Entry 6CBD (X-ray diffraction, 2.20 A resolution); this record covers chains A and B of the 3 polymer chains in the assembly.

== Chain A ==
Name: Protein argonaute-2
Organism: Homo sapiens
Notes: EC 3.1.26.-
UniProt: Q9UKV8 (AGO2_HUMAN); residues 1-859 here = UniProt positions 1-859
Sequence (859 residues; numbered 1 to 859; the number before each row is that of its first residue):
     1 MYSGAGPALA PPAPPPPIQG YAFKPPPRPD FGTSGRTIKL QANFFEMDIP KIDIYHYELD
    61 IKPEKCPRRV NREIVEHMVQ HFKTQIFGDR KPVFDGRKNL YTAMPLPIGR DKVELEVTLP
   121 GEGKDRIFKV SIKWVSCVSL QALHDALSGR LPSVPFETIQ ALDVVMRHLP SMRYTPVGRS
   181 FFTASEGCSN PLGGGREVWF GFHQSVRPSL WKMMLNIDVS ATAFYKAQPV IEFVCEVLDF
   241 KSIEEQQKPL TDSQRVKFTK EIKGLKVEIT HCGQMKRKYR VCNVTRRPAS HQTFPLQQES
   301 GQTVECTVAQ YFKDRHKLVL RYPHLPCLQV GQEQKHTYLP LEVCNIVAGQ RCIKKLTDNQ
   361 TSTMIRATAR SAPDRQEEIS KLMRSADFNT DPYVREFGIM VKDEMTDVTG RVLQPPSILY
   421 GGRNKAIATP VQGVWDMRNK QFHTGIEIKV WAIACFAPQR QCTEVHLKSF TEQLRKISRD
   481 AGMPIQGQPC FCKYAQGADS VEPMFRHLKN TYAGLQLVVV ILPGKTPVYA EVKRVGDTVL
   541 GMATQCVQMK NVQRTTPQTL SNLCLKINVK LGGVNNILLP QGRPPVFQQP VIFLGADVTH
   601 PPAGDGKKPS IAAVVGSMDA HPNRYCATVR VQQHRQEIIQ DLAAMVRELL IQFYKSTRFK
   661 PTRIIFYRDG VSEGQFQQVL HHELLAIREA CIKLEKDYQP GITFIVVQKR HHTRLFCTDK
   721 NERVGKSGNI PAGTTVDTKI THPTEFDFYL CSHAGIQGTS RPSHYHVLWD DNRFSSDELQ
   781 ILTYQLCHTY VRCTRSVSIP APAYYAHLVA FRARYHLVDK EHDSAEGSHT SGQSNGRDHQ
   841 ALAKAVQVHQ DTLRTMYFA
Not modelled in the structure: 1-21, 86, 89-90, 109-110, 121-126, 244, 246-247, 270-277, 297-305, 331-336, 822-835
Sequence notes: engineered mutation Asp387 (Ser in Q9UKV8)
Ion coordination: Mg2+: Asp597, Val598
Ligand contacts:
  - tryptophan (TRP), molecule 1: Phe587, Gln588, Gln589, Pro590, Val591, Asp619, Ala620, Phe653, Thr657, Phe659
  - tryptophan (TRP), molecule 2: Leu650, Ile651, Tyr654, Lys660, Pro661, Leu694, Glu695, Tyr698
  - tryptophan (TRP), molecule 3: Arg688, Cys691, Ile692, Tyr698, Gln699, Pro700, Ile702, Asp771
Curated features (UniProtKB/Swiss-Prot):
  - region: Tyr311 to His316 (Interaction with guide RNA), Phe587 to Pro590 (Interaction with GW182 family members), Leu650 to Lys660 (Interaction with GW182 family members), Lys709, Arg710 (Interaction with guide RNA), His753 to Arg761 (Interaction with guide RNA), Tyr790 to Arg812 (Interaction with guide RNA)
  - binding site (a divalent metal cation): Asp597, Asp669, His807
  - modified residue: Tyr2 (3'-nitrotyrosine), Pro700 (4-hydroxyproline), Ser824 (Phosphoserine), Ser828 (Phosphoserine), Ser831 (Phosphoserine), Ser834 (Phosphoserine)
  - natural variant: Leu192 (L192P: In LESKRES), Gly201 (G201C: In LESKRES; G201V: In LESKRES), His203 (H203Q: In LESKRES), Thr357 (T357M: In LESKRES), Met364 (M364T: In LESKRES), Ala367 (A367P: In LESKRES), Gly573 (G573S: In LESKRES), Gly733 (G733R: In LESKRES), Cys751 (C751Y: In LESKRES), Ser760 (S760R: In LESKRES)
  - mutagenesis: Leu140 (L140W: No effect), Phe470 (F470V: No effect on miRNA-binding or target mRNA cleavage. Abrogates binding to the 7-methylguanosine cap of mRNA and prevents inhibition of translation. Abolishes interaction with TNRC6C ...), Phe505 (F505V: No effect on miRNA-binding or target mRNA cleavage. Abrogates binding to the 7-methylguanosine cap of mRNA and prevents inhibition of translation and abolishes interaction with TNRC6C ...), Lys533 (K533A: Impairs RNA cleavage), Gln545 (Q545A: Impairs RNA cleavage), Lys570 (K570A: Impairs RNA cleavage), Asp597 (D597A: Abrogates RNA cleavage but does not affect binding to siRNA or translational repression), Gln633 (Q633A: No effect; Q633R: Abrogates RNA cleavage. Binds siRNA), His634 (H634P/A: Abrogates RNA cleavage. Binds siRNA), Asp669 (D669A: Abrogates RNA cleavage but does not affect binding to siRNA), Glu673 (E673A: Impairs RNA cleavage; E673G: No effect on RNA cleavage), Phe676 (F676A/I/M/R/Y: Impairs RNA cleavage; F676V: Abrogates RNA cleavage), 6 further mutagenesis entries in UniProt
Reported in the primary citation:
  - binding site for tryptophan: Pro590, Lys660, Arg688

== Chain B ==
Molecule: Guide RNA
Sequence (21 nucleotides; row label = number of the first residue in the row):
     1 UUCACAUUGC CCAAGUCUCU U
Not modelled in the structure: 19-20
Ion coordination: Mg2+ near A13 (its only coordinating residue here)

== Interface between chain A and chain B ==
Contacting residue pairs (90; chain A residue first):
  Lys65(A) with U16(B), hydrogen bond to the sugar; C17(B), sugar contact
  Cys66(A) with C17(B), base contact
  Pro67(A) with U16(B), phosphate contact; C17(B), base contact
  Arg68(A) with A14(B), salt bridge to the phosphate; G15(B), salt bridge to the phosphate
  Val70(A) with C17(B), base contact
  Arg97(A) with A14(B), salt bridge to the phosphate
  Val177(A) with A14(B), sugar contact
  Gly178(A) with A13(B), base contact; A14(B), hydrogen bond to the sugar
  Arg179(A) with C12(B), hydrogen bond to the base; A13(B), sugar contact
  Arg280(A) with C17(B), salt bridge to the phosphate
  Phe294(A) with U21(B), base contact
  Tyr311(A) with U21(B), phosphate contact
  Phe312(A) with U21(B), phosphate contact
  Thr337(A) with U21(B), sugar contact
  Tyr338(A) with U21(B), hydrogen bond to the sugar
  Ile365(A) with U7(B), base contact
  Thr368(A) with U7(B), hydrogen bond to the sugar
  Leu522(A) with U1(B), base contact
  Gly524(A) with U1(B), hydrogen bond to the base
  Lys525(A) with U1(B), base contact
  Thr526(A) with U1(B), hydrogen bond to the base
  Tyr529(A) with U1(B), hydrogen bond to the phosphate
  Lys533(A) with U1(B), salt bridge to the phosphate
  Thr544(A) with U1(B), phosphate contact
  Gln545(A) with U1(B), hydrogen bond to the phosphate
  Cys546(A) with U1(B), hydrogen bond to the phosphate
  Val547(A) with U1(B), phosphate contact; U2(B), phosphate contact
  Gln548(A) with U1(B), hydrogen bond to the sugar; U2(B), hydrogen bond to the phosphate
  Asn551(A) with U2(B), hydrogen bond to the phosphate
  Thr559(A) with U2(B), base contact
  Asn562(A) with U2(B), hydrogen bond to the base; C3(B), sugar contact
  Leu563(A) with U2(B), sugar contact
  Lys566(A) with U1(B), salt bridge to the phosphate; U2(B), phosphate contact; C3(B), salt bridge to the phosphate
  Lys570(A) with U1(B), salt bridge to the phosphate
  Val598(A) with C10(B), base contact
  Thr599(A) with C10(B), base contact
  His600(A) with C10(B), hydrogen bond to the base; C11(B), hydrogen bond to the sugar
  Pro601(A) with C10(B), sugar contact
  Pro602(A) with G9(B), sugar contact
  Ala603(A) with G9(B), hydrogen bond to the sugar; C10(B), phosphate contact
  Arg635(A) with C10(B), sugar contact; C11(B), salt bridge to the phosphate
  Glu637(A) with C11(B), sugar contact
  Gly670(A) with C11(B), base contact
  Ser672(A) with C11(B), hydrogen bond to the base; C12(B), hydrogen bond to the base
  Gly674(A) with C12(B), sugar contact
  Gln675(A) with C11(B), hydrogen bond to the sugar; C12(B), sugar contact
  Lys709(A) with A6(B), salt bridge to the phosphate
  Arg710(A) with U8(B), hydrogen bond to the base; G9(B), hydrogen bond to the base; C10(B), base contact
  Arg714(A) with U7(B), salt bridge to the phosphate
  His753(A) with C5(B), hydrogen bond to the phosphate; A6(B), salt bridge to the phosphate
  Ala754(A) with C5(B), sugar contact
  Ile756(A) with A4(B), base contact; C5(B), hydrogen bond to the sugar
  Gln757(A) with C5(B), hydrogen bond to the sugar; A6(B), sugar contact
  Thr759(A) with A6(B), sugar contact
  Ser760(A) with A6(B), phosphate contact
  Arg761(A) with A6(B), hydrogen bond to the phosphate; U7(B), salt bridge to the phosphate; U8(B), salt bridge to the phosphate
  Tyr790(A) with A4(B), hydrogen bond to the phosphate
  Arg792(A) with C3(B), salt bridge to the phosphate; A4(B), salt bridge to the phosphate
  Cys793(A) with C3(B), sugar contact; A4(B), sugar contact
  Arg795(A) with A4(B), hydrogen bond to the sugar
  Val797(A) with A4(B), phosphate contact; C5(B), phosphate contact
  Ser798(A) with C5(B), hydrogen bond to the phosphate
  Tyr804(A) with A4(B), hydrogen bond to the phosphate; C5(B), hydrogen bond to the phosphate
  Arg812(A) with U1(B), salt bridge to the phosphate
Interface residues without a listed pair, chain A (76 interface residues in all): Pro176, Leu296, Val308, Arg351, Arg375, Gln558, Val671, Gly755, Gly758, Phe811, Tyr815, Ala859

== Overview ==
76 residues of chain A face 18 of chain B across their interface; the contacts include 31 hydrogen bonds and
17 salt bridges. Polar contacts include Arg179(A)-C12(B), Gly524(A)-U1(B) and Thr526(A)-U1(B). Ligands of
chain A: 3 copies of tryptophan. From the paper: a binding site for tryptophan at Pro590(A), Lys660(A) and
Arg688(A).
Here chain A is Protein argonaute-2 (Homo sapiens) and chain B is Guide RNA. Entry 6CBD (Crystal Structure of
Human Argonaute2 Bound to Three Tryptophans) was determined by X-ray diffraction.
